Entry 3MG0 (X-ray diffraction, 2.68 A resolution); this record covers chains C and D of the 28 polymer chains in the assembly.

Chain C:
Name: Proteasome component PRE6
From: Saccharomyces cerevisiae
Notes: EC 3.4.25.1
UniProt: P40303 (PSA7_YEAST); the construct lacks a stretch of the UniProt sequence and is renumbered around it, so the offset changes along the chain: 7-62 = UniProt 3-58; 63-143 = UniProt 60-140; 145-180 = UniProt 144-179; 182-203 = UniProt 184-205; 1 more segments
Chain sequence (241 residues; row label = number of the first residue in the row; note: 3 numbers in that range are skipped by the numbering (no residue carries them; nothing is unmodelled there); a row labelled like 18A-18D holds insertion residues (18A, then the next letters in order)):
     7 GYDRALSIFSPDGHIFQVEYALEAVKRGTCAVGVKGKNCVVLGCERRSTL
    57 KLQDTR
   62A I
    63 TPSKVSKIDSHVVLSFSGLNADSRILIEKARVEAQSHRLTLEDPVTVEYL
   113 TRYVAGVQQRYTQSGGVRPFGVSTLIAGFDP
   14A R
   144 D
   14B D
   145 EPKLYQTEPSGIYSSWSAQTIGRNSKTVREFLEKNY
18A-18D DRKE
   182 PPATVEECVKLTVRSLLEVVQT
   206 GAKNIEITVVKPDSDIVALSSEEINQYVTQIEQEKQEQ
UniProt features mapped onto this chain:
  - modified residue: Thr63 (Phosphothreonine)

Chain D:
Name: Proteasome component PUP2
From: Saccharomyces cerevisiae
Notes: EC 3.4.25.1
UniProt: P32379 (PSA5_YEAST); the construct lacks a stretch of the UniProt sequence and is renumbered around it, so the offset changes along the chain: 9-123 = UniProt 9-123; 125-144 = UniProt 131-150; 145-180 = UniProt 152-187; 184-202 = UniProt 191-209; 3 more segments
Chain sequence (242 residues; each row starts with the number of its first residue; note: 7 numbers in that range are skipped by the numbering (no residue carries them; nothing is unmodelled there); a row labelled like 12A-12G holds insertion residues (12A, then the next letters in order)):
     9 DRGVSTFSPEGRLFQVEYSLEAIKLGSTAIGIATKEGVVLGVEKRATSPL
    59 LESDSIEKIVEIDRHIGCAMSGLTADARSMIEHARTAAVTHNLYYDEDIN
   109 VESLTQSVCDLALRF
12A-12G GEGASGE
   125 ERLMSRPFGVALLIAGHDAD
   14A D
   145 GYQLFHAEPSGTFYRYNAKAIGSGSEGAQAELLNEW
18C-18E HSS
   184 LTLKEAELLVLKILKQVME
   205 EKLDE
20A-20B NN
   210 AQLSCITKQDGFKIYDNEKTAELI
   235 KELKEKEAAE

How chain C and chain D interact:
Pairs across the interface - 63 pairs, chain C then chain D:
  Asp9(C) - Glu12B(D)
  Arg10(C) - Asp9(D)  salt bridge
  Ala11(C) - Val12(D)  hydrophobic
  Ala11(C) - Glu12B(D)  hydrogen bond (backbone-side chain)
  Ala11(C) - Ser129(D)
  Ser13(C) - Ser129(D)
  Ser13(C) - Arg130(D)
  Ile14(C) - Val12(D)  hydrophobic
  Ile14(C) - Gln23(D)
  Phe15(C) - Gln23(D)
  Phe15(C) - Tyr26(D)
  Phe15(C) - Ser27(D)
  Phe15(C) - Ala30(D)  hydrophobic
  Phe15(C) - Leu81(D)  hydrophobic
  Phe15(C) - Arg130(D)
  Phe15(C) - Pro131(D)
  Phe15(C) - Gly133(D)
  Ser16(C) - Tyr26(D)
  Pro17(C) - Tyr26(D)  hydrophobic
  Pro17(C) - Glu29(D)
  Asp18(C) - Glu29(D)
  Arg18B(C) - Pro57(D)  hydrogen bond (side chain-backbone)
  Arg18B(C) - Leu58(D)  hydrogen bond (side chain-backbone)
  Arg18B(C) - Leu59(D)  hydrogen bond (side chain-backbone)
  Arg18B(C) - Glu60(D)
  Gly19(C) - Tyr26(D)
  Gly19(C) - Glu29(D)
  Gly19(C) - Ala30(D)
  His20(C) - Leu33(D)
  Ile21(C) - Leu81(D)  hydrophobic
  Ile21(C) - Arg130(D)
  Lys41(C) - Glu60(D)  salt bridge
  Gln121(C) - Ala83(D)
  Gln121(C) - Asp84(D)
  Gln121(C) - Arg130(D)
  Thr124(C) - Arg130(D)  hydrogen bond (backbone-side chain)
  Gln125(C) - Met128(D)
  Gln125(C) - Ser129(D)  hydrogen bond (backbone-backbone)
  Gln125(C) - Arg130(D)
  Gln125(C) - Phe132(D)
  Ser126(C) - Ser129(D)
  Gly127(C) - Ser129(D)
  Ser154(C) - Ala83(D)
  Gly155(C) - Ala83(D)
  Ile156(C) - Thr82(D)
  Ile156(C) - Ala83(D)
  Ser158(C) - Leu59(D)
  Ser158(C) - Ser63(D)
  Ser159(C) - Leu59(D)
  Ser159(C) - Glu60(D)  hydrogen bond (backbone-backbone)
  Ser159(C) - Ser63(D)  hydrogen bond (backbone-side chain)
  Trp160(C) - Thr55(D)
  Trp160(C) - Ser56(D)
  Trp160(C) - Leu58(D)
  Trp160(C) - Leu59(D)
  Trp160(C) - Glu60(D)
  Ser161(C) - Leu58(D)  hydrogen bond (backbone-backbone)
  Ser161(C) - Glu60(D)  hydrogen bond (backbone-side chain)
  Ala162(C) - Leu58(D)
  Leu176(C) - Leu58(D)  hydrophobic
  Glu177(C) - Ser56(D)  hydrogen bond
  Glu177(C) - Pro57(D)
  Glu177(C) - Leu58(D)
Also at the interface, not in a pair above, chain C (31 interface residues in all): Arg173, Tyr180
Also at the interface, not in a pair above, chain D (29 interface residues in all): Gly12C, Ile64, Leu127

In short:
31 residues of chain C and 29 residues of chain D are in contact; the contacts include 11 hydrogen bonds and 2
salt bridges. Among the polar pairs are Arg10(C)-Asp9(D), Lys41(C)-Glu60(D) and Ala11(C)-Glu12B(D).
Chain C is Proteasome component PRE6 and chain D is Proteasome component PUP2, both from Saccharomyces
cerevisiae; the structure, Structure of yeast 20S proteasome with bortezomib, was determined by X-ray
diffraction, deposited together with 3MG6, 3MG7, 3MG8 and 3MG4.
